Entry 6OFQ (X-ray diffraction, 1.45 A resolution); this record covers chain A.

Chain A:
Molecule: Heme-binding protein A / AI-2 binding protein A
From: Helicobacter pylori SS1
Reference sequence: A0A1U9ISL1 (A0A1U9ISL1_HELPX); residues 23-549 here correspond to UniProt positions 10-536 (UniProt number = residue number - 13)
Chain sequence (533 residues; each row starts with the number of its first residue):
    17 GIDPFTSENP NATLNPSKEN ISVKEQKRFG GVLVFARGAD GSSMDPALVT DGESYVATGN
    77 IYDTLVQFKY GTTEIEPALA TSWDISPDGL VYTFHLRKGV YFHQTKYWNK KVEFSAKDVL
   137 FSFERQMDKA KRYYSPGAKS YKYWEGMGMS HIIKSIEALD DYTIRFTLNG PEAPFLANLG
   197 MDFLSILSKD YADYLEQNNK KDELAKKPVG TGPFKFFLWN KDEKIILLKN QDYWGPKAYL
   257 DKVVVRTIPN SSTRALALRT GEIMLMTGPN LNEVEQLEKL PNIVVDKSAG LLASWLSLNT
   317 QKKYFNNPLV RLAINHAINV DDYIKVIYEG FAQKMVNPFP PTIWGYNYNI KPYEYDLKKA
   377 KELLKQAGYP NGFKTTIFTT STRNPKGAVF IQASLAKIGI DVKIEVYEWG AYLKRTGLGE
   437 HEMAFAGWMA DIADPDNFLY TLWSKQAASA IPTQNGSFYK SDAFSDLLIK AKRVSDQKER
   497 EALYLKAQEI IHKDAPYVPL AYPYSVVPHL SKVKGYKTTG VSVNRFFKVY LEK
Not modelled in the structure: 17-37
Sequence notes: expression tag (17-22)
Reported in the primary citation:
  - binding site for Ser-thr-ser-ala: Thr-66, Asp-67, Gly-68, Glu-69, Tyr-71, Tyr-159, Ser-310, Trp-425, Leu-429, Gly-443, Trp-444, Met-445, Asp-447, Gln-470
  - specificity-determining residues: Ser-397 to Pro-401
  - specificity-determining residues: Pro-401, Val-539 (by similarity / conservation)

In short:
The paper reports a binding site for Ser-thr-ser-ala at Thr-66, Asp-67 and Gly-68 among others; specificity
determinants Ser-397, Pro-401 and Val-539.
Chain A is Heme-binding protein A / AI-2 binding protein A (Helicobacter pylori SS1); the structure, ABC
transporter-associated periplasmic binding protein DppA from Helicobacter pylori in complex with peptide STSA,
was determined by X-ray diffraction (same publication as 6PU3).
